Entry 9LZL (electron microscopy, 3.10 A resolution); this record covers chains C and I of the 12 polymer chains in the assembly.

Chain C (and I):
Protein: Capsid protein alpha
Source organism: Flock house virus
Notes: EC 3.4.23.44; chain I of this document is another copy of the same molecule, construct and numbering; everything in this record applies to it too
Reference sequence: P12870 (CAPSD_FHV); numbering as in UniProt (aligned over 1-363)
Chain sequence (363 residues; each row starts with the number of its first residue):
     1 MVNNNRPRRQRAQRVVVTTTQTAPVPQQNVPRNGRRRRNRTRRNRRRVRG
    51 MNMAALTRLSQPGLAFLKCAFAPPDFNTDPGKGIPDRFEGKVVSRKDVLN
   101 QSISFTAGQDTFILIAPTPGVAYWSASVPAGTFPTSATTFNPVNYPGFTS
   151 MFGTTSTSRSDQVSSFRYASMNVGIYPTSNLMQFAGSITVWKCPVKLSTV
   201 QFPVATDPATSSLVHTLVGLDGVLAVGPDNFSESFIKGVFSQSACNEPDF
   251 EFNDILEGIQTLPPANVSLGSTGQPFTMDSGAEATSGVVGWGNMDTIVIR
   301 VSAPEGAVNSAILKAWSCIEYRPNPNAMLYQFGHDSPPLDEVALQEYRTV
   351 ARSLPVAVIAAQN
Disordered / not traced: 1-54
Disulfide bonds: Cys69-Cys318
Curated features (UniProtKB/Swiss-Prot):
  - active site: Asp75
  - binding site (Ca(2+)): Asp161, Asp221, Asp249, Glu251, Gly273
  - site: Asn363 (Cleavage)
  - mutagenesis: Asn363 (N363A/D/T: Prevents maturation cleavage)

Interface between chain C and chain I:
Pairs across the interface (19):
  Ser94(C) - Gln331(I)
  Arg95(C) - Met328(I)
  Arg95(C) - Gln331(I)  hydrogen bond
  Lys96(C) - Gln331(I)
  Pro146(C) - Asn326(I)
  Gly147(C) - Asn326(I)  hydrogen bond (backbone-backbone)
  Ser150(C) - Gln162(I)
  Ser150(C) - Met328(I)  hydrogen bond (side chain-backbone)
  Gln162(C) - Ser150(I)
  Asn326(C) - Gly147(I)
  Met328(C) - Arg95(I)
  Met328(C) - Ser150(I)
  Met328(C) - Met151(I)  hydrophobic
  Met328(C) - Leu329(I)  hydrophobic
  Leu329(C) - Met328(I)  hydrophobic
  Gln331(C) - Ser94(I)  hydrogen bond (side chain-backbone)
  Gln331(C) - Arg95(I)  hydrogen bond
  Gln331(C) - Lys96(I)
  Phe332(C) - Phe332(I)  hydrophobic
Also at the interface, not in a pair above, chain C (14 interface residues in all): Met151, Ala327
Also at the interface, not in a pair above, chain I (15 interface residues in all): Pro146, Pro325, Ala327

Overview:
The interface between chain C and chain I involves 14 residues on one side and 15 on the other; the contacts
include 5 hydrogen bonds. Polar pairs include Arg95(C)-Gln331(I), Ser150(C)-Met328(I) and Gln331(C)-Ser94(I).
Both chains are Capsid protein alpha (Flock house virus). Entry 9LZL (Flat-contact of Flock House Virus early
disassembly intermediate) was determined by electron microscopy (same publication as 9LZW).
